PDB entry 5XF9 | X-ray diffraction, 2.58 A resolution | chains A and B of the 4 polymer chains in the assembly

== Chain A ==
Protein: NAD-reducing hydrogenase
Organism: Hydrogenophilus thermoluteolus
UniProtKB: A0A077L6X8 (A0A077L6X8_HYDTE); residue numbers follow UniProt; this construct covers 1-591
Sequence (591 residues; numbered 1 to 591; the number before each row is that of its first residue):
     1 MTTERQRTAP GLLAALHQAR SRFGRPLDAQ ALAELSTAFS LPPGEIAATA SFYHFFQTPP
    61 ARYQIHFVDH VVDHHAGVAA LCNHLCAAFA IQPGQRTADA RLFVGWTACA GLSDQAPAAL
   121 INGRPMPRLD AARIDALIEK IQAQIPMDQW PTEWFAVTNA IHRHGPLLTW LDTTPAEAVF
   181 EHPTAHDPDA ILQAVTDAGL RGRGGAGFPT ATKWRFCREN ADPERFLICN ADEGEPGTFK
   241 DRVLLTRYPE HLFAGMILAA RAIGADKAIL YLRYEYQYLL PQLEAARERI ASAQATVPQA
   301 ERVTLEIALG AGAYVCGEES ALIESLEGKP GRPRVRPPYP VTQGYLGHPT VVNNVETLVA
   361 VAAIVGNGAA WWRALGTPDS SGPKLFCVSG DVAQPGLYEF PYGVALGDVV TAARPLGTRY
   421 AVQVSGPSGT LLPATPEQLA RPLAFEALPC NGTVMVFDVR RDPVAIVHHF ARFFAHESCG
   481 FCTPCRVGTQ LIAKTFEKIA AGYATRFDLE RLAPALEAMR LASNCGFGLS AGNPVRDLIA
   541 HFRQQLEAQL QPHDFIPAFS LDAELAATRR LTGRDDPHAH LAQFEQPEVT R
Disordered / not traced: 1, 22-25, 572-579, 590-591
Metal / ion sites: 4Fe-4S cluster Fe: Cys479, Cys482, Cys485, Cys525
Small-molecule neighbours:
  - FMN (flavin mononucleotide): Gly202, Arg203, Gly204, Ala206, Phe208, Lys213, Asn230, Asp232, Glu233, Gly234, Tyr314, Gly317, Glu318, Glu319, Val352, Asn353, Asn354, Thr357, Gly526, Phe527, Glu585
  - 4Fe-4S cluster (SF4): Val315, Pro333, Ser478, Cys479, Gly480, Phe481, Cys482, Cys485, Arg486, Ser523, Asn524, Cys525, Phe527, Gly528

== Chain B ==
Protein: NAD-reducing hydrogenase
Organism: Hydrogenophilus thermoluteolus
UniProtKB: A0A077L885 (A0A077L885_HYDTE); residues 1-242 here = UniProt positions 1-242
Sequence (242 residues; numbered 1 to 242; the number before each row is that of its first residue):
     1 MRPTTPPFAS ETFTLDEESI PFVPGQTVLE AALAAGRYIP HLCWHPEMGN HGSCRLCVVE
    61 ANGRIQASCA LPAQPGLQVV SKSETLTRVR RTLLEMLFAE GNHFCPGCEK SGDCLLQALA
   121 YAHGMTASHF DPFYPQRRID ASHPDLWLDP NRCILCGLCV RASLAEGKEA LVIGGRGIAS
   181 RLLATSASGR LGDTALAATD RAARICPVGA LNFKAAGFTT PIGKRRFDHR PPEAMSDKER
   241 YT
Disordered / not traced: 1-8
Metal / ion sites: 2Fe-2S cluster Fe: Cys43, Cys54, Cys57, Cys69; 4Fe-4S cluster Fe site 1: His103, Cys105, Cys108, Cys114; 4Fe-4S cluster Fe site 2: Cys153, Cys156, Cys159, Cys206
Small-molecule neighbours:
  - 2Fe-2S cluster (FES): Leu29, His41, Leu42, Cys43, Trp44, Gly52, Ser53, Cys54, Arg55, Cys57, Ala67, Cys69
  - 4Fe-4S cluster (SF4), molecule 1: Phe98, His103, Phe104, Cys105, Cys108, Lys110, Ser111, Cys114, Leu116, Gln117, Arg152, Val208, Gly209
  - 4Fe-4S cluster (SF4), molecule 2: Leu148, Cys153, Ile154, Leu155, Cys156, Gly157, Leu158, Cys159, Ile173, Leu182, Cys206, Pro207, Val208, Ala210, Leu211

== Interface between chain A and chain B ==
Contacting residue pairs - 81 pairs, chain A then chain B:
  Thr2(A) with Leu164(B)
  Thr3(A) with Arg161(B); Leu164(B)
  Glu4(A) with His51(B), salt bridge; Arg161(B), salt bridge; Leu164(B)
  Arg7(A) with Leu164(B); Glu169(B), salt bridge
  Pro42(A) with Glu169(B); Thr185(B)
  Pro43(A) with Thr185(B); Ala187(B), hydrophobic
  Gly44(A) with Thr185(B), hydrogen bond (backbone-backbone); Ser186(B)
  Ala48(A) with Gly174(B); Gly175(B)
  Ser51(A) with Gly175(B), hydrogen bond (side chain-backbone)
  Phe52(A) with Arg176(B), hydrogen bond (backbone-side chain)
  His54(A) with Arg176(B)
  Gly312(A) with Arg176(B), hydrogen bond (backbone-side chain)
  Ala313(A) with Arg176(B)
  Arg332(A) with Ile173(B), hydrogen bond (side chain-backbone)
  Val335(A) with His51(B); Ala70(B), hydrophobic
  Arg336(A) with Ala70(B)
  Pro337(A) with Ala70(B); Pro72(B), hydrophobic
  His476(A) with Arg176(B), hydrogen bond (backbone-side chain)
  Glu477(A) with Arg176(B), salt bridge
  Ser478(A) with Arg176(B); Gly177(B), hydrogen bond (backbone-backbone)
  Cys479(A) with Arg176(B); Gly177(B), hydrogen bond (backbone-backbone)
  Gly480(A) with Gly177(B)
  Phe481(A) with His51(B); Gly52(B); Ser53(B)
  Cys482(A) with Ser53(B); Arg55(B)
  Thr483(A) with Ser53(B), hydrogen bond (backbone-backbone); Cys54(B), hydrogen bond (side chain-backbone); Leu93(B); Met96(B); Leu97(B)
  Pro484(A) with Arg55(B); Leu93(B), hydrophobic; Met96(B)
  Arg486(A) with Leu97(B); Glu100(B), salt bridge; Leu155(B); Gly177(B)
  Val487(A) with Met96(B); Glu100(B); Phe133(B), hydrophobic
  Gly488(A) with Met96(B)
  Gln490(A) with Phe133(B); Ile178(B)
  Leu491(A) with Phe130(B), hydrophobic; Phe133(B), hydrophobic
  Lys498(A) with Asp131(B), salt bridge
  Arg511(A) with His129(B), hydrogen bond (side chain-backbone); Phe130(B); Asp131(B)
  Pro514(A) with Thr92(B)
  Ala515(A) with Thr92(B); Met96(B), hydrophobic; Phe130(B), hydrophobic
  Glu517(A) with Thr85(B); Arg88(B), salt bridge; Val89(B)
  Ala518(A) with Thr92(B)
  Leu521(A) with Ile65(B); Val89(B), hydrophobic
  Ala522(A) with Arg55(B), hydrogen bond (backbone-side chain); Val58(B), hydrophobic; Val89(B), hydrophobic
  Ser523(A) with Arg55(B), hydrogen bond (backbone-side chain)
  Asn524(A) with Arg55(B)
  Phe559(A) with Arg88(B)
  Gln583(A) with Arg64(B)
  Glu588(A) with Asn62(B)
Interface residues without a listed pair, chain A (49 interface residues in all): Glu45, Tyr339, Lys494, Phe507, Phe555
Interface residues without a listed pair, chain B (43 interface residues in all): Asn50, Ile154, Ala165, Val172, Ser180, Leu183, Ala184

== Summary ==
Chain A and chain B form an interface of 49 and 43 residues respectively, with 13 hydrogen bonds and 7 salt
bridges. Polar pairs include Glu4(A)-His51(B), Glu4(A)-Arg161(B) and Arg7(A)-Glu169(B). Bound to chain A:
flavin mononucleotide and 4Fe-4S cluster.
Here chain A is NAD-reducing hydrogenase and chain B is NAD-reducing hydrogenase, both from Hydrogenophilus
thermoluteolus. Entry 5XF9 (Crystal structure of NAD+-reducing [NiFe]-hydrogenase in the air-oxidized state)
was determined by X-ray diffraction, deposited together with 5XFA.
